3JAR - chains E and N of the 14 polymer chains in the assembly; structure by electron microscopy, 3.40 A resolution.

Chain E:
Protein: Tubulin alpha-1B chain
Source organism: Sus scrofa
Reference sequence: Q2XVP4 (TBA1B_PIG); residue numbers follow UniProt; this construct covers 1-451
Chain sequence (451 residues; numbered 1 to 451; the number before each row is that of its first residue):
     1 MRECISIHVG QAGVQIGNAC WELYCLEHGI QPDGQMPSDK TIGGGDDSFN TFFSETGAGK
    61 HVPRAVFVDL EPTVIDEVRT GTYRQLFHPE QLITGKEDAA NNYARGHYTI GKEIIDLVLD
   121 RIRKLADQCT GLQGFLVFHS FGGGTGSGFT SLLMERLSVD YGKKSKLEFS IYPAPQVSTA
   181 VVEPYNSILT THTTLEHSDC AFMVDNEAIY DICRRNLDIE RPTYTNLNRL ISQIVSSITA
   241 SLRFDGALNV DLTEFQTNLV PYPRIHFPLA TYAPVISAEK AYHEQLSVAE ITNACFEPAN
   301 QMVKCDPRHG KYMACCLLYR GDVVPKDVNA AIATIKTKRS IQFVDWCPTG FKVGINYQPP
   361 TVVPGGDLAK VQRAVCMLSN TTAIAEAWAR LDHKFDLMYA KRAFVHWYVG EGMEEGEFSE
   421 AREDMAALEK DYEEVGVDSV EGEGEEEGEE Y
Not modelled in the structure: 38-46, 442-451
Small-molecule neighbours: GTP (guanosine-5'-triphosphate): Gly10, Gln11, Ala12, Gln15, Ile16, Asp69, Asp98, Ala99, Ala100, Asn101, Ser140, Gly143, Gly144, Thr145, Gly146, Ile171, Thr179, Glu183, Asn206, Tyr224, Leu227, Asn228, Ile231
Swiss-Prot annotation at these positions:
  - motif: Met1 to Cys4 (MREC motif)
  - active site: Glu254
  - binding site (GTP): Gly10, Gln11, Ala12, Gln15, Glu71, Ala99, Ser140, Gly143, Gly144, Thr145, Gly146, Thr179, Glu183, Asn206, Tyr224, Asn228, Leu252
  - binding site (Mg(2+)): Glu71
  - site: Tyr451 (Involved in polymerization)
  - modified residue: Lys40 (N6,N6,N6-trimethyllysine), Ser48 (Phosphoserine), Ser232 (Phosphoserine), Tyr282 (3'-nitrotyrosine), Arg339 (Omega-N-methylarginine), Ser439 (Phosphoserine), Glu443 (5-glutamyl polyglutamate), Glu445 (5-glutamyl polyglutamate), Tyr451 (3'-nitrotyrosine)
  - cross-link (Glycyl lysine isopeptide (Lys-Gly)): Lys326 (interchain with G-Cter in ubiquitin), Lys370 (interchain with G-Cter in ubiquitin)
Reported in the primary citation:
  - catalytic residues: Glu254 (citing earlier work)

Chain N:
Protein: Microtubule-associated protein RP/EB family member 3
Source organism: Homo sapiens
Reference sequence: Q9UPY8 (MARE3_HUMAN); numbering as in UniProt (aligned over 1-200)
Chain sequence (203 residues; each row starts with the number of its first residue; numbers below 1 keep their minus sign (Ser-2 is residue -2)):
    -2 SNAMAVNVYS TSVTSENLSR HDMLAWVNDS LHLNYTKIEQ LCSGAAYCQF MDMLFPGCVH
    58 LRKVKFQAKL EHEYIHNFKV LQAAFKKMGV DKIIPVEKLV KGKFQDNFEF IQWFKKFFDA
   118 NYDGKDYNPL LARQGQDVAP PPNPGDQIFN KSKKLIGTAV PQRTSPTGPK NMQTSGRLSN
   178 VAPPCILRKN PPSARNGGHE TDA
Not modelled in the structure: -2 to 0, 132-200
Sequence notes: expression tag (-2 to 0)
Swiss-Prot annotation at these positions:
  - modified residue (Phosphoserine): Ser162, Ser176

Interface between chain E and chain N:
Pairs across the interface (16):
  Arg308(E) - Lys83(N)  hydrogen bond (backbone-side chain)
  Thr334(E) - Glu94(N)
  Lys336(E) - Lys76(N)  hydrogen bond (backbone-side chain)
  Thr337(E) - Ile72(N)
  Thr337(E) - Lys76(N)  hydrogen bond (backbone-side chain)
  Thr337(E) - Gln79(N)  hydrogen bond (backbone-side chain)
  Thr337(E) - Glu94(N)
  Lys338(E) - Lys76(N)  hydrogen bond (backbone-side chain)
  Arg339(E) - Gln79(N)
  Arg339(E) - Val87(N)
  Arg339(E) - Asp88(N)
  Ile341(E) - Lys76(N)  hydrogen bond (backbone-side chain)
  Asp345(E) - Lys60(N)
  Asp438(E) - Lys60(N)  salt bridge
  Ser439(E) - Lys60(N)  hydrogen bond (backbone-side chain)
  Glu441(E) - Arg59(N)
Interface residues without a listed pair, chain N (11 interface residues in all): Lys89, Val93

In short:
Chain E and chain N each contribute 11 residues to their interface; the contacts include 7 hydrogen bonds and
1 salt bridge. Polar pairs include Asp438(E)-Lys60(N), Arg308(E)-Lys83(N) and Lys336(E)-Lys76(N). Bound to
chain E: GTP. UniProt lists active-site residue Glu254(E), 17 GTP-binding residues and Mg2+-binding residue
Glu71(E) on chain E. The paper reports the catalytic residue Glu254(E).
Chain E is Tubulin alpha-1B chain (Sus scrofa) and chain N is Microtubule-associated protein RP/EB family
member 3 (Homo sapiens); the structure, Cryo-EM structure of GDP-microtubule co-polymerized with EB3, was
determined by electron microscopy (same publication as 3JAK, 3JAL, 3JAS, 3JAT and 3JAW).
